PDB entry 1DDV | X-ray diffraction, 1.90 A resolution | chains A and B

== Chain A ==
Protein: Glgf-domain protein homer
From: Rattus norvegicus
Notes: fragment: homer evh1 residues 1-111
UniProt: Q9Z214 (HOME1_RAT); residues 1-111 here correspond to UniProt positions 4-114 (UniProt number = residue number + 3)
Sequence (111 residues; row label = number of the first residue in the row):
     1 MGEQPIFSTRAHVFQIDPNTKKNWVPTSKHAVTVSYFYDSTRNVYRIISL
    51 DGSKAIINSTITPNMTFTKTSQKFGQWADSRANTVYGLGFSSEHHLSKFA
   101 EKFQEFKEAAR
Unresolved in the structure: 1-5, 110-111

== Chain B ==
Protein: Metabotropic glutamate receptor MGLUR5
Notes: fragment: mglur derived peptide tppspf
UniProt: P31424 (MGR5_RAT); residues 1001-1006 here correspond to UniProt positions 1123-1128 (UniProt number = residue number + 122)
Sequence (6 residues; row label = number of the first residue in the row):
  1001 TPPSPF

== Chain A / chain B interface ==
Pairs across the interface - 14 pairs, chain A then chain B:
  His12(A) - Phe1006(B)
  Phe14(A) - Pro1003(B)  hydrophobic
  Phe14(A) - Phe1006(B)  hydrophobic
  Trp24(A) - Thr1001(B)
  Trp24(A) - Pro1003(B)  hydrophobic
  Thr70(A) - Pro1002(B)
  Ser71(A) - Pro1002(B)
  Ser71(A) - Phe1006(B)  hydrogen bond (side chain-backbone)
  Lys73(A) - Phe1006(B)
  Phe74(A) - Pro1002(B)  hydrophobic
  Phe74(A) - Pro1003(B)
  Phe74(A) - Phe1006(B)
  Gly89(A) - Phe1006(B)
  Phe90(A) - Phe1006(B)
Interface residues without a listed pair, chain A (10 interface residues in all): Gln72

== In short ==
Chain A and chain B form an interface of 10 and 4 residues respectively; the contacts include 1 hydrogen bond.
Its one hydrogen-bonded contact is Ser71(A)-Phe1006(B).
Here chain A is Glgf-domain protein homer (Rattus norvegicus) and chain B is Metabotropic glutamate receptor
MGLUR5. Entry 1DDV (Crystal structure of the homer EVH1 domain with bound mglur peptide) was determined by
X-ray diffraction (same publication as 1DDW).
